PDB entry 1S53 | X-ray diffraction, 2.00 A resolution | chain A

# Chain A
Name: bacteriorhodopsin
Source organism: Halobacterium salinarum
UniProtKB: P02945 (BACR_HALN1); residues 5-231 here correspond to UniProt positions 18-244 (UniProt number = residue number + 13)
Chain sequence (227 residues; numbered 5 to 231; the number before each row is that of its first residue):
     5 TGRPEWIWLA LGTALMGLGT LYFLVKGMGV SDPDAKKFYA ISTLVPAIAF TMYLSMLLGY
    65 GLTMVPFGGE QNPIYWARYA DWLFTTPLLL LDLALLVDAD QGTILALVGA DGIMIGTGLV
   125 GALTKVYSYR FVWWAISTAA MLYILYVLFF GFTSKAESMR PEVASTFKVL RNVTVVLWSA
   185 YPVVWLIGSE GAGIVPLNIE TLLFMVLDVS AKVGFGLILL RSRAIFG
Construct notes: engineered mutation Ser46 (Thr59 in P02945)
Swiss-Prot annotation at these positions:
  - site: Asp85 (Primary proton acceptor)
  - modified residue: Lys216 (N6-(retinylidene)lysine)
Covalent attachments: retinal (RET) linked to Lys216
Residues lining bound ligands: retinal (RET): Tyr83, Trp86, Thr89, Thr90, Leu93, Met118, Ile119, Gly122, Trp138, Ser141, Thr142, Met145, Trp182, Tyr185, Pro186, Trp189, Asp212, Ala215

# In short
Retinal is covalently linked to Lys216.
Chain A is bacteriorhodopsin (Halobacterium salinarum); the structure, Thr46Ser Bacteriorhodopsin, was
determined by X-ray diffraction, deposited together with 1S51, 1S52 and 1S54.
